2PR8 - chains A and B; structure by X-ray diffraction, 2.10 A resolution.

# Chain A (and B)
Protein: Aminoglycoside 6-N-acetyltransferase type Ib11
Source organism: Salmonella typhimurium
Notes: EC 2.3.1.82; chain B of this document is another copy of the same molecule, construct and numbering; everything in this record applies to it too
UniProtKB: Q8GLI5 (Q8GLI5_SALTY); residue numbers follow UniProt; this construct covers 1-188
Chain sequence (196 residues; numbered 1 to 196; the number before each row is that of its first residue):
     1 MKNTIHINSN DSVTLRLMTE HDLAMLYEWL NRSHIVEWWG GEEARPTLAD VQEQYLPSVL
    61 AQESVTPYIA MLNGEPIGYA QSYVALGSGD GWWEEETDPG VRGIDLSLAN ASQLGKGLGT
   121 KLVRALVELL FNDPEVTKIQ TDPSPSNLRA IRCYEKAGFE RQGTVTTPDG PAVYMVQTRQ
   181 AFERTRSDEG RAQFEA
Not modelled in the structure: 1-10, 184-196
Construct notes: expression tag (189-196)
From the paper describing this entry:
  - conformationally variable residues (domain motion): Trp38, Trp39
  - catalytic residues: Asp105 (proposed by the authors, not directly observed)
  - mutagenesis - W92R/D169Y: increased catalytic activity (citing earlier work)

# Interface between chain A and chain B
Contacting residue pairs - 32 pairs, chain A then chain B:
  Leu17(A) - Val59(B)  hydrophobic
  Leu17(A) - Gln62(B)
  Met18(A) - Ser58(B)  hydrogen bond (backbone-side chain)
  Thr19(A) - Glu20(B)
  Thr19(A) - Ser58(B)
  Glu20(A) - Thr19(B)
  Glu20(A) - Glu20(B)  hydrogen bond (backbone-side chain)
  Pro57(A) - Ser58(B)
  Ser58(A) - Leu17(B)
  Ser58(A) - Met18(B)  hydrogen bond (side chain-backbone)
  Ser58(A) - Pro57(B)
  Ser58(A) - Thr66(B)
  Ser58(A) - Pro67(B)
  Val59(A) - Leu17(B)  hydrophobic
  Ala61(A) - Ala61(B)  hydrophobic
  Ala61(A) - Val65(B)
  Ala61(A) - Thr66(B)
  Gln62(A) - Leu17(B)
  Gln62(A) - Thr66(B)  hydrogen bond (backbone-side chain)
  Gln62(A) - Tyr68(B)  hydrogen bond
  Ser64(A) - Ser64(B)
  Ser64(A) - Val84(B)
  Val65(A) - Ala61(B)
  Thr66(A) - Ala61(B)  hydrogen bond (side chain-backbone)
  Thr66(A) - Gln62(B)  hydrogen bond (side chain-backbone)
  Leu86(A) - Leu86(B)  hydrophobic
  Gly87(A) - Pro99(B)
  Gly89(A) - Glu135(B)
  Asp90(A) - Glu135(B)
  Pro99(A) - Leu86(B)  hydrophobic
  Pro99(A) - Gly87(B)
  Glu135(A) - Gly89(B)
Other interface residues (no listed pair), chain A (25 interface residues in all): His21, Leu56, Glu63, Pro67, Val84, Ser88, Asp133
Other interface residues (no listed pair), chain B (23 interface residues in all): Leu56, Asp90, Asp133

# Overview
Chain A and chain B form an interface of 25 and 23 residues respectively, with 7 hydrogen bonds. Among the
polar pairs are Met18(A)-Ser58(B), Glu20(A)-Glu20(B) and Gln62(A)-Thr66(B). The paper reports the catalytic
residue Asp105(A); W92R/D169Y of chain A increase catalytic activity.
Both chains are Aminoglycoside 6-N-acetyltransferase type Ib11 (Salmonella typhimurium). Entry 2PR8 (crystal
structure of aminoglycoside N-acetyltransferase AAC(6')-Ib11) was determined by X-ray diffraction together
with 2PRB and 2QIR from the same study.
